PDB entry 9CF2 | electron microscopy, 3.15 A resolution | chains C and P of the 7 polymer chains in the assembly

Chain C:
Protein: Peptidyl-prolyl cis-trans isomerase
Organism: Saccharomyces cerevisiae
Notes: EC 5.2.1.8
UniProtKB: P14832 (CYPH_YEAST); residue numbers follow UniProt; this construct covers 1-162
Sequence (162 residues; numbered 1 to 162; the number before each row is that of its first residue):
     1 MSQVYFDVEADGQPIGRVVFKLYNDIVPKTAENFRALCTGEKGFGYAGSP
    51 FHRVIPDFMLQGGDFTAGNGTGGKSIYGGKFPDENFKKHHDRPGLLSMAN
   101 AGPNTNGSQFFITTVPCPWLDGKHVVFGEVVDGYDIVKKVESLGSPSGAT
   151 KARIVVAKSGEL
Swiss-Prot annotation at these positions:
  - modified residue: Ser2 (N-acetylserine), Thr71 (Phosphothreonine), Ser142 (Phosphoserine), Ser145 (Phosphoserine)
  - cross-link (Glycyl lysine isopeptide (Lys-Gly)): Lys29 (interchain with G-Cter in ubiquitin), Lys42 (interchain with G-Cter in ubiquitin), Lys123 (interchain with G-Cter in ubiquitin), Lys139 (interchain with G-Cter in ubiquitin), Lys151 (interchain with G-Cter in ubiquitin), Lys158 (interchain with G-Cter in ubiquitin)

Chain P:
Protein: Maltose/maltodextrin-binding periplasmic protein, Parasitella parasitica Fanzor 1
Organism: Parasitella parasitica
UniProtKB: chimeric construct of P0AEX9, A0A0B7NJM7: residues -390 to -25 from P0AEX9 (MALE_ECOLI) positions 27-392 (UniProt number = residue number + 417); residues 3-850 from A0A0B7NJM7 positions 2-849 (UniProt number = residue number - 1)
Sequence (1259 residues; row label = number of the first residue in the row; numbers below 1 keep their minus sign (Met-408 is residue -408)):
  -408 MKSSHHHHHHHHHHGSSMKIEEGKLVIWINGDKGYNGLAEVGKKFEKDTG
  -358 IKVTVEHPDKLEEKFPQVAATGDGPDIIFWAHDRFGGYAQSGLLAEITPD
  -308 KAFQDKLYPFTWDAVRYNGKLIAYPIAVEALSLIYNKDLLPNPPKTWEEI
  -258 PALDKELKAKGKSALMFNLQEPYFTWPLIAADGGYAFKYENGKYDIKDVG
  -208 VDNAGAKAGLTFLVDLIKNKHMNADTDYSIAEAAFNKGETAMTINGPWAW
  -158 SNIDTSKVNYGVTVLPTFKGQPSKPFVGVLSAGINAASPNKELAKEFLEN
  -108 YLLTDEGLEAVNKDKPLGAVALKSYEEELAKDPRIAATMENAQKGEIMPN
   -58 IPQMSAFWYAVRTAVINAASGRQTVDEALKDAQTNSSSNNNNNNNNNNLG
    -8 IEENLYFQSNAEAESDDDFQPPIIRRKRSSRENTQQSGSQKRLKGKDKEI
    42 VADDNPILNTTTLDDYDYDDFQPPVVKRPDIGESSSSVNPTFFAAESSTR
    92 ASHTSNNTPNTPSKRVITIKTTIKGIWKYDYRQPLYDLVHTTNLLVTHTY
   142 AFTKYIFLKELATDENFAFNELITKDFFVEVFLSLVSAKAGNSERLKDTT
   192 KRYRSLIGKHKDAYFEDAKYTPISLAYAQQIALYECAKVQTAYFNNMKAH
   242 FGNRLRALINKLFKKKEKVESLTKEMEANNFSIKEIKQAIRKNVYQPCNQ
   292 VKLAITKKNMPESGLLDDKSVTQLNEFFSMYAVDYTFQKESIFYDVVANP
   342 EKHFKAFYKLAQLSEAYEVKPFACFPLRRTFIPCYMTVDSKILNYHILKN
   392 KKVLKMDEKFNAWGRVVNLERKAFKSQGCKKTLHFQGTLETDGVGVSILK
   442 QNTDTNRKSVMPKKPLEDIDDETKYIEKLEDAELKQTLGKCVLMDPGRRD
   492 LLYCMKETSRADKKEIMIFTKNDRSKCSRHFRRLRKLLQPSQIREAETYL
   542 SGFATKSVNMEKFVEYIQARASVKDILYEYYGNETAKSITEFYPESQFDF
   592 KVDQKCNLYYENLFVAKIRGFYPQPEHEPNDITLKSHMYHTYLQIMLNQK
   642 HISERLNSEKRRKIEDLAKAILEQPHESGHKTTISSLLGKLRLLPFRKMK
   692 FSTKLFSDNNDRKLVKNIKKKFGADAVLVLGNWSAPNTKYQDPTRNKGLR
   742 RMLKKNGFPLYLIDEFRTSSFCPKCESDLEKFKVIPNPRPHNQEKQPKVL
   792 CHGLLRCKNMSCLEQQTSEGNQRLWNRDQAAVLNFRKILNCLRETKQRPP
   842 LFSREPSKN
Not modelled in the structure: -408 to 102, 449-464, 845-850
Differences from the reference sequence: expression tag (-408 to -391); linker (-24 to 2)
Metal / ion sites: Mg2+: Asp486, Glu756 (shared with 2 residues of chain Y); Zn2+: Cys763, Cys766, Cys798, Cys803
What the authors report for this chain:
  - binding site for DNA target strand: Arg448

Interface between chain C and chain P:
Pairs across the interface - 31 pairs, chain C then chain P:
  Arg53(C) - Pro614(P)  hydrogen bond (side chain-backbone)
  Phe58(C) - Gln615(P)
  Phe58(C) - Pro616(P)
  Gln61(C) - Gly611(P)  hydrogen bond (side chain-backbone)
  Asn69(C) - Ile636(P)
  Gly70(C) - Ile609(P)
  Gly70(C) - Arg610(P)  hydrogen bond (backbone-backbone)
  Thr71(C) - Ala607(P)
  Thr71(C) - Lys608(P)
  Thr71(C) - Ile636(P)
  Gly73(C) - Arg610(P)  hydrogen bond (backbone-side chain)
  Gly79(C) - Arg610(P)  hydrogen bond (backbone-side chain)
  Lys80(C) - Arg610(P)
  Ala99(C) - Pro614(P)  hydrophobic
  Asn100(C) - Arg610(P)
  Asn100(C) - Tyr613(P)
  Asn100(C) - Pro614(P)
  Ala101(C) - Cys597(P)  hydrophobic
  Ala101(C) - Ile609(P)
  Ala101(C) - Arg610(P)  hydrogen bond (backbone-backbone)
  Ala101(C) - Tyr613(P)
  Gly102(C) - Tyr613(P)
  Asn106(C) - Arg610(P)
  Gln109(C) - Gly611(P)  hydrogen bond (side chain-backbone)
  Trp119(C) - Gln615(P)  hydrogen bond (side chain-backbone)
  His124(C) - Pro614(P)
  Pro146(C) - Leu625(P)
  Ser147(C) - Leu625(P)
  Ser147(C) - His628(P)  hydrogen bond
  Ser147(C) - Met629(P)
  Ala149(C) - His628(P)
Interface residues without a listed pair, chain C (25 interface residues in all): Met59, Lys74, Thr105, Gly107, Leu120
Interface residues without a listed pair, chain P (16 interface residues in all): Lys596, Phe612

Overview:
Chain C and chain P form an interface of 25 and 16 residues respectively, with 9 hydrogen bonds. Polar pairs
include Arg53(C)-Pro614(P), Gln61(C)-Gly611(P) and Gly73(C)-Arg610(P). The Mg2+ site is built by Asp486(P) and
Glu756(P). Cys763(P), Cys766(P), Cys798(P) and Cys803(P) form the Zn2+ site. From the paper: a binding site
for DNA target strand at Arg448(P).
Here chain C is Peptidyl-prolyl cis-trans isomerase (Saccharomyces cerevisiae) and chain P is
Maltose/maltodextrin-binding periplasmic protein, Parasitella parasitica Fanzor 1 (Parasitella parasitica).
Entry 9CF2 (Parasitella parasitica Fanzor (PpFz) State 3) was determined by electron microscopy, deposited
together with 9CER, 9CES, 9CET, 9CEU, 9CEV, 9CEW and 6 further entries.
